PDB entry 1N6Q | X-ray diffraction, 3.00 A resolution | chains B and H of the 6 polymer chains in the assembly

[Chain B]
Protein: Reverse Transcriptase
From: Human immunodeficiency virus 1
Notes: EC 2.7.7.49
Reference sequence: P03366 (POL_HV1B1); residues 1-430 here correspond to UniProt positions 168-597 (UniProt number = residue number + 167)
Amino-acid sequence (430 residues; numbered 1 to 430; the number before each row is that of its first residue):
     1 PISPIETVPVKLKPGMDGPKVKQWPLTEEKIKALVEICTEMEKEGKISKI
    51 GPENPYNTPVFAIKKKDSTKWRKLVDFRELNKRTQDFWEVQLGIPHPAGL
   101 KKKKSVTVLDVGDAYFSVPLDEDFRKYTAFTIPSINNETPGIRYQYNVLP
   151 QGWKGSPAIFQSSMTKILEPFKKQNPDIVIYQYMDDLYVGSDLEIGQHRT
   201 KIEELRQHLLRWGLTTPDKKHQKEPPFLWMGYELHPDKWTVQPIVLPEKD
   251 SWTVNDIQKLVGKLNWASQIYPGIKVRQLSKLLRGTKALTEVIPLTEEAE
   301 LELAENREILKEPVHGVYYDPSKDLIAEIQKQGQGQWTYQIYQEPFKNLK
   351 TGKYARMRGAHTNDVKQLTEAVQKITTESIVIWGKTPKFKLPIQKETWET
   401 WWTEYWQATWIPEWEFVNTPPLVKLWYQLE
Unresolved in the structure: 430
Construct notes: engineered mutation Ser-280 (Cys447 in P03366)

[Chain H]
Protein: Monoclonal Antibody (Heavy Chain)
From: Mus musculus
Notes: fragment: fab 28; antibody fragment or engineered binder
Amino-acid sequence (225 residues; row label = number of the first residue in the row):
     1 QITLKESGPGIVQPSQPFRLTCTFSGFSLSTSGIGVTWIRQPSGKGLEWL
    51 ATIWWDDDNRYNPSLKSRLTVSKDTSNNQAFLNMMTVETADTAIYYCAQS
   101 AITSVTDSAMDHWGQGTSVTVSSAKTTPPSVYPLAPGSAAQTNSMVTLGC
   151 LVKGYFPEPVTVTWNSGSLSSGVHTFPAVLQSDLYTLSSSVTVPSSTWPS
   201 ETVTCNVAHPASSTKVDKKIVPADC
Disulfide bonds: Cys-22/Cys-97, Cys-150/Cys-205

[Chain B / chain H interface]
Contacting residue pairs (19; chain B residue first):
  Arg-199(B) / Ser-32(H)  hydrogen bond
  Gln-222(B) / Arg-60(H)  hydrogen bond
  Lys-223(B) / Trp-54(H)
  Lys-223(B) / Trp-55(H)
  Lys-223(B) / Asp-56(H)  salt bridge
  Lys-223(B) / Asp-58(H)
  Lys-223(B) / Arg-60(H)
  Pro-225(B) / Val-105(H)
  Pro-226(B) / Val-105(H)
  Phe-227(B) / Ile-102(H)  hydrophobic
  Phe-227(B) / Ser-104(H)
  Phe-227(B) / Val-105(H)  hydrogen bond (backbone-backbone)
  Phe-227(B) / Thr-106(H)
  Phe-227(B) / Ser-108(H)
  Trp-229(B) / Ser-32(H)
  Trp-229(B) / Ile-102(H)  hydrophobic
  Met-230(B) / Thr-103(H)
  Met-230(B) / Ser-104(H)
  Met-230(B) / Val-105(H)
Interface residues without a listed pair, chain B (12 interface residues in all): His-221, Glu-224, Leu-228, Arg-358
Interface residues without a listed pair, chain H (13 interface residues in all): Asp-107

[In short]
12 residues of chain B face 13 of chain H across their interface, with 3 hydrogen bonds and 1 salt bridge.
Polar pairs include Lys-223(B)/Asp-56(H), Arg-199(B)/Ser-32(H) and Gln-222(B)/Arg-60(H).
Here chain B is Reverse Transcriptase (Human immunodeficiency virus 1) and chain H is Monoclonal Antibody
(Heavy Chain) (Mus musculus). Entry 1N6Q (HIV-1 Reverse Transcriptase Crosslinked to pre-translocation
AZTMP-terminated DNA (complex N)) was determined by X-ray diffraction, deposited together with 1N5Y.
